PDB entry 6Z1U | electron microscopy, 3.47 A resolution | chains B and F of the 21 polymer chains in the assembly

Chain B:
Molecule: ATP synthase subunit alpha, mitochondrial
Organism: Bos taurus
UniProtKB: P19483 (ATPA_BOVIN); residues 1-510 here correspond to UniProt positions 44-553 (UniProt number = residue number + 43)
Chain sequence (510 residues; numbered 1 to 510; the number before each row is that of its first residue):
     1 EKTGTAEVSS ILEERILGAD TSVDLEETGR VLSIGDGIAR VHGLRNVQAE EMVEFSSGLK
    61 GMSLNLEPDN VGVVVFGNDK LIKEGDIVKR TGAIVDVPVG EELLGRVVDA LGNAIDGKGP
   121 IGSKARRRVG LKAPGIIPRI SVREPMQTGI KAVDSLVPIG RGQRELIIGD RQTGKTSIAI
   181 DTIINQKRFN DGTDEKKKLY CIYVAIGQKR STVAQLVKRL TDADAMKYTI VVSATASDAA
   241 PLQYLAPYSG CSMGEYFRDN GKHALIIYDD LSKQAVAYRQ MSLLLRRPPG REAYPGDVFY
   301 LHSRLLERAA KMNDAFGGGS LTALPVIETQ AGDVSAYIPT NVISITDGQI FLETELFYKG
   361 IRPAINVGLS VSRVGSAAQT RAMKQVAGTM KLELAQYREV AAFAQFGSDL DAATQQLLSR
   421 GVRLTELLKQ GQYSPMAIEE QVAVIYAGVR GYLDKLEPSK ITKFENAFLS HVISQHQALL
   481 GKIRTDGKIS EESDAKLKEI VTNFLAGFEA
Not modelled in the structure: 1, 404-409, 510
Construct notes: variant Glu-1 (Gln44 in P19483); microheterogeneity Gly-481 (Ser524 in P19483)
Bound ions: Mg2+: Thr-176 (together with ATP)
Ligand contacts: ATP (adenosine-5'-triphosphate): Arg-171, Gln-172, Thr-173, Gly-174, Lys-175, Thr-176, Ser-177, Glu-328, Phe-357, Arg-362, Pro-363, Gln-430, Gly-431, Gln-432
Swiss-Prot annotation at these positions:
  - binding site (ATP): Gln-172, Gly-174, Lys-175, Thr-176, Ser-177, Gln-430, Gln-432
  - binding site (Mg(2+)): Thr-176, Asp-269
  - site: Ser-370 (Required for activity)
  - modified residue: Ser-10 (Phosphoserine), Ser-22 (Phosphoserine), Ser-33 (Phosphoserine), Ser-63 (Phosphoserine), Lys-80 (N6-acetyllysine), Lys-83 (N6-acetyllysine), Lys-89 (N6-acetyllysine), Thr-91 (Phosphothreonine), Lys-118 (N6-acetyllysine), Ser-123 (Phosphoserine), Lys-124 (N6-acetyllysine), Ser-141 (Phosphoserine), Arg-161 (Omega-N-methylarginine), Lys-187 (N6-acetyllysine), Lys-196 (N6-acetyllysine), Lys-197 (N6-acetyllysine), Lys-218 (N6-acetyllysine), Lys-262 (N6-acetyllysine), Lys-384 (N6-acetyllysine), Lys-391 (N6-acetyllysine) and 5 more in UniProt
  - glycosylation: Ser-33 (O-linked (GlcNAc) serine)

Chain F:
Molecule: ATP synthase subunit beta, mitochondrial
Organism: Bos taurus
Notes: EC 7.1.2.2
UniProtKB: P00829 (ATPB_BOVIN); residues 1-482 here correspond to UniProt positions 47-528 (UniProt number = residue number + 46)
Chain sequence (482 residues; each row starts with the number of its first residue):
     1 AAQASPSPKA GATTGRIVAV IGAVVDVQFD EGLPPILNAL EVQGRETRLV LEVAQHLGES
    61 TVRTIAMDGT EGLVRGQKVL DSGAPIRIPV GPETLGRIMN VIGEPIDERG PIKTKQFAAI
   121 HAEAPEFVEM SVEQEILVTG IKVVDLLAPY AKGGKIGLFG GAGVGKTVLI MELINNVAKA
   181 HGGYSVFAGV GERTREGNDL YHEMIESGVI NLKDATSKVA LVYGQMNEPP GARARVALTG
   241 LTVAEYFRDQ EGQDVLLFID NIFRFTQAGS EVSALLGRIP SAVGYQPTLA TDMGTMQERI
   301 TTTKKGSITS VQAIYVPADD LTDPAPATTF AHLDATTVLS RAIAELGIYP AVDPLDSTSR
   361 IMDPNIVGSE HYDVARGVQK ILQDYKSLQD IIAILGMDEL SEEDKLTVSR ARKIQRFLSQ
   421 PFQVAEVFTG HLGKLVPLKE TIKGFQQILA GEYDHLPEQA FYMVGPIEEA VAKADKLAEE
   481 HS
Not modelled in the structure: 1-12, 480-482
Bound ions: Mg2+: Thr-167, Glu-192 (together with ADP)
Ligand contacts:
  - ADP (adenosine-5'-diphosphate): Gly-161, Ala-162, Gly-163, Val-164, Gly-165, Lys-166, Thr-167, Val-168, Glu-192, Arg-193, Glu-196, Tyr-349, Gln-420, Phe-422, Ala-425, Phe-428, Thr-429, Met-463
  - ATP (adenosine-5'-triphosphate): Ser-359, Arg-360, Met-362, Asp-363, Tyr-372
Swiss-Prot annotation at these positions:
  - binding site (ADP): Gly-163, Val-164, Gly-165, Lys-166, Thr-167, Val-168
  - binding site (ATP): Gly-163, Gly-165, Lys-166, Thr-167, Val-168, Arg-193
  - binding site (phosphate): Gly-163, Val-164, Gly-165, Lys-166, Thr-167
  - binding site (Mg(2+)): Thr-167, Glu-192
  - modified residue: Lys-78 (N6-acetyllysine), Lys-115 (N6-acetyllysine), Lys-152 (N6-acetyllysine), Lys-213 (N6-acetyllysine), Lys-218 (N6-acetyllysine), Thr-266 (Phosphothreonine), Ser-369 (Phosphoserine), Lys-380 (N6-acetyllysine), Ser-387 (Phosphoserine), Lys-434 (N6-acetyllysine), Lys-439 (N6-acetyllysine), Lys-476 (N6-acetyllysine)
  - glycosylation: Ser-60 (O-linked (GlcNAc) serine)

Chain B / chain F interface:
Contacting residue pairs - 77 pairs, chain B then chain F:
  Gly-43(B) / Arg-75(F)  hydrogen bond (backbone-side chain)
  Leu-44(B) / Arg-75(F)  hydrogen bond (backbone-side chain)
  Arg-45(B) / Arg-75(F)
  Val-47(B) / Arg-75(F)
  Gln-48(B) / Gly-72(F)
  Gln-48(B) / Leu-73(F)
  Gln-48(B) / Val-74(F)
  Ala-49(B) / Thr-70(F)
  Ala-49(B) / Glu-71(F)
  Ala-49(B) / Gly-72(F)  hydrogen bond (backbone-backbone)
  Ala-49(B) / Leu-73(F)  hydrogen bond (backbone-backbone)
  Glu-50(B) / Glu-71(F)
  Asn-65(B) / Val-20(F)
  Asn-65(B) / Ile-21(F)
  Leu-66(B) / Ala-19(F)
  Leu-66(B) / Val-20(F)  hydrogen bond (backbone-backbone)
  Leu-66(B) / Leu-73(F)
  Leu-66(B) / Arg-75(F)
  Glu-67(B) / Arg-75(F)  hydrogen bond (backbone-side chain)
  Pro-68(B) / Val-18(F)
  Pro-68(B) / Ala-19(F)  hydrophobic
  Val-71(B) / Arg-75(F)
  Arg-128(B) / Glu-71(F)  salt bridge
  Gly-130(B) / Glu-71(F)
  Lys-132(B) / Asn-227(F)
  Lys-132(B) / Glu-228(F)  salt bridge
  Ala-133(B) / Asn-227(F)
  Gly-135(B) / Thr-194(F)
  Ile-136(B) / Thr-194(F)
  Ile-136(B) / Asn-198(F)  hydrogen bond (backbone-side chain)
  Ile-136(B) / Gln-225(F)
  Ile-137(B) / Ile-106(F)
  Ile-137(B) / Asp-107(F)
  Ile-137(B) / Glu-108(F)
  Ile-137(B) / Tyr-201(F)  hydrophobic
  Arg-139(B) / Thr-194(F)
  Arg-139(B) / Asn-198(F)  hydrogen bond (backbone-side chain)
  Arg-164(B) / Arg-193(F)
  Pro-288(B) / Ala-274(F)
  Pro-289(B) / Gly-284(F)
  Gly-290(B) / Val-283(F)
  Arg-291(B) / Asp-320(F)  salt bridge
  Arg-291(B) / Asp-323(F)  salt bridge
  Gly-296(B) / Glu-271(F)
  Asp-297(B) / Glu-271(F)
  Phe-299(B) / Met-226(F)  hydrophobic
  Phe-299(B) / Arg-264(F)
  Phe-299(B) / Gln-267(F)
  Tyr-300(B) / Glu-228(F)
  Tyr-300(B) / Pro-229(F)
  Tyr-300(B) / Pro-230(F)
  Tyr-300(B) / Arg-233(F)
  Tyr-300(B) / Glu-271(F)
  Ser-303(B) / Met-226(F)  hydrogen bond (side chain-backbone)
  Glu-307(B) / Arg-193(F)
  Glu-307(B) / Thr-194(F)  hydrogen bond
  Glu-307(B) / Met-226(F)
  Glu-307(B) / Asn-227(F)
  Ser-335(B) / Ala-318(F)
  Ser-335(B) / Asp-319(F)
  Thr-340(B) / Ala-162(F)
  Thr-340(B) / Tyr-315(F)
  Ile-343(B) / Arg-193(F)
  Ser-344(B) / Ala-162(F)
  Ser-344(B) / Arg-193(F)
  Ser-344(B) / Met-226(F)
  Ser-344(B) / Arg-264(F)
  Ile-345(B) / Arg-193(F)
  Ile-345(B) / Met-226(F)  hydrophobic
  Thr-346(B) / Arg-193(F)  hydrogen bond (backbone-side chain)
  Asp-347(B) / Arg-193(F)  salt bridge
  Asp-347(B) / Arg-195(F)  salt bridge
  Leu-369(B) / Glu-345(F)
  Arg-373(B) / Arg-193(F)
  Arg-373(B) / Arg-195(F)
  Val-374(B) / Arg-195(F)
  Lys-391(B) / Phe-428(F)  hydrogen bond (side chain-backbone)
Also at the interface, not in a pair above, chain B (54 interface residues in all): Asn-46, Leu-64, Asp-69, Asn-70, Ile-94, Pro-134, Pro-138, Ile-140, Arg-287, Arg-304, Phe-316, Glu-399
Also at the interface, not in a pair above, chain F (51 interface residues in all): Gly-22, Asp-68, Ile-98, Glu-192, Glu-196, Gly-197, His-202, Tyr-223, Leu-275, Pro-280, Pro-317, Gln-459

In short:
The interface between chain B and chain F involves 54 residues on one side and 51 on the other, with 12
hydrogen bonds and 6 salt bridges. Polar pairs include Arg-128(B)/Glu-71(F), Lys-132(B)/Glu-228(F) and
Arg-291(B)/Asp-320(F). Ligands of chain B: ATP. Chain F binds ATP and ADP.
Chain B is ATP synthase subunit alpha, mitochondrial and chain F is ATP synthase subunit beta, mitochondrial,
both from Bos taurus; the structure, bovine ATP synthase F1c8-peripheral stalk domain, state 3, was determined
by electron microscopy together with 6Z1R, 6ZG7, 6ZG8 and 6ZIK from the same study.
